6W2W - chain A; structure by X-ray diffraction, 2.21 A resolution.

Chain A:
Molecule: Junction 24 DHR14-DHR18
Source organism: synthetic construct
Amino-acid sequence (243 residues; row label = number of the first residue in the row):
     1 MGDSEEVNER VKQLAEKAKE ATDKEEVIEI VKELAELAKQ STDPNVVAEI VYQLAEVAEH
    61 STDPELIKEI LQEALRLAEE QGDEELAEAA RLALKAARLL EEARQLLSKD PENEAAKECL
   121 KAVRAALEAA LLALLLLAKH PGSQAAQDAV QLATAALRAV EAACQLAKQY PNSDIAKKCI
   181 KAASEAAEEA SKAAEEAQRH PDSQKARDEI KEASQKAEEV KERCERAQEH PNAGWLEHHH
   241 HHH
Unresolved in the structure: 1-3, 228-243
Disulfides: C119-C164, C179-C224

Overview:
Chain A is Junction 24 DHR14-DHR18 (synthetic construct); the structure, Junction 24, DHR14-DHR18, was
determined by X-ray diffraction together with 6W2Q, 6W2R and 6W2V from the same study.
